PDB entry 3C29 | X-ray diffraction, 2.20 A resolution | chains B and D of the 8 polymer chains in the assembly

[Chain B]
Molecule: Recombinase cre
Organism: Bacteriophage P1
UniProt: P06956 (RECR_BPP1); residue numbers follow UniProt; this construct covers 20-341
Chain sequence (322 residues; numbered 20 to 341; the number before each row is that of its first residue):
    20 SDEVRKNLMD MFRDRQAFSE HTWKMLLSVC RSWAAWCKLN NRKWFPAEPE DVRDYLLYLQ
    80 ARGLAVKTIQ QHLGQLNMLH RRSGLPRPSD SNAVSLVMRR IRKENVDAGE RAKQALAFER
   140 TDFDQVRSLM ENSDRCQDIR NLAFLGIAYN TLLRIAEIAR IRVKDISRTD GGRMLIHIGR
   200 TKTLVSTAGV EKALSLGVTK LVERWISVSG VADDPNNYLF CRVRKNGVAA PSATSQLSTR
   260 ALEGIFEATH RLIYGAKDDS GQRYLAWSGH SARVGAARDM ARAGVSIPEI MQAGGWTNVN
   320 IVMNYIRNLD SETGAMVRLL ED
Curated features (UniProtKB/Swiss-Prot):
  - active site: Arg173, His289, Arg292, Trp315, Tyr324 (O-(3'-phospho-DNA)-tyrosine intermediate)

[Chain D]
Molecule: LoxP DNA, chain D, F
Sequence (34 nucleotides; row label = number of the first residue in the row):
     2 ATAACTTCGT ATAGCATACA TTATACGAAG TTAT

[How chain B and chain D interact]
Pairs across the interface - 51 pairs, chain B then chain D:
  Phe37(B) with DT22(D), phosphate contact; DT23(D), phosphate contact
  Ser38(B) with DT23(D), hydrogen bond to the phosphate; DA24(D), hydrogen bond to the phosphate
  His40(B) with DA24(D), base contact; DT25(D), base contact
  Thr41(B) with DT22(D), sugar contact; DT23(D), hydrogen bond to the phosphate
  Met44(B) with DA24(D), base contact
  Gln89(B) with DA19(D), phosphate contact
  Gln90(B) with DT23(D), hydrogen bond to the base; DA24(D), base contact
  Gln94(B) with DT23(D), base contact
  Met97(B) with DT22(D), phosphate contact
  Arg100(B) with DA21(D), salt bridge to the phosphate; DT22(D), salt bridge to the phosphate
  Arg101(B) with DT22(D), salt bridge to the phosphate
  Arg106(B) with DC20(D), salt bridge to the phosphate; DA21(D), salt bridge to the phosphate
  Ser108(B) with DC20(D), phosphate contact
  Arg118(B) with DT18(D), sugar contact; DA19(D), phosphate contact
  Arg121(B) with DT18(D), salt bridge to the phosphate; DA19(D), salt bridge to the phosphate
  Lys122(B) with DT18(D), salt bridge to the phosphate
  Arg173(B) with DA24(D), phosphate contact; DT25(D), phosphate contact
  Ile174(B) with DT25(D), hydrogen bond to the phosphate
  Ala175(B) with DT25(D), hydrogen bond to the phosphate
  Arg199(B) with DA24(D), salt bridge to the phosphate
  Lys201(B) with DT23(D), sugar contact; DA24(D), phosphate contact
  Arg243(B) with DT33(D), hydrogen bond to the base; DA34(D), hydrogen bond to the sugar
  Lys244(B) with DT35(D), hydrogen bond to the base
  Asn245(B) with DT35(D), hydrogen bond to the phosphate
  Arg259(B) with DC27(D), base contact; DG28(D), hydrogen bond to the base
  Glu262(B) with DT25(D), sugar contact; DA26(D), phosphate contact; DC27(D), base contact
  Lys276(B) with DG28(D), salt bridge to the phosphate
  Arg282(B) with DA26(D), hydrogen bond to the sugar; DC27(D), phosphate contact
  Tyr283(B) with DA26(D), sugar contact; DC27(D), hydrogen bond to the phosphate
  Ser287(B) with DA26(D), hydrogen bond to the phosphate; DC27(D), phosphate contact
  Gly288(B) with DA26(D), hydrogen bond to the phosphate
  His289(B) with DT25(D), phosphate contact; DA26(D), hydrogen bond to the phosphate
Interface residues without a listed pair, chain B (38 interface residues in all): Ala36, Gly93, Asn96, Ala134, Thr200, Thr258
Interface residues without a listed pair, chain D (15 interface residues in all): DA29

[In short]
38 residues of chain B and 15 residues of chain D are in contact, with 16 hydrogen bonds and 10 salt bridges.
Polar pairs include Gln90(B)-DT23(D), Arg243(B)-DT33(D) and Lys244(B)-DT35(D). From UniProt: 5 active-site
residues on chain B.
Here chain B is Recombinase cre (Bacteriophage P1) and chain D is LoxP DNA, chain D, F. Entry 3C29 (Cre-loxP
Synaptic structure) was determined by X-ray diffraction.
